3CSM - chains A and B; structure by X-ray diffraction, 3.00 A resolution.

Chain A (and B):
Name: Chorismate mutase
Source organism: Saccharomyces cerevisiae
Notes: EC 5.4.99.5; chain B of this document is another copy of the same molecule, construct and numbering; everything in this record applies to it too
UniProtKB: P32178 (CHMU_YEAST); residue numbers follow UniProt; this construct covers 1-256
Sequence (256 residues; each row starts with the number of its first residue):
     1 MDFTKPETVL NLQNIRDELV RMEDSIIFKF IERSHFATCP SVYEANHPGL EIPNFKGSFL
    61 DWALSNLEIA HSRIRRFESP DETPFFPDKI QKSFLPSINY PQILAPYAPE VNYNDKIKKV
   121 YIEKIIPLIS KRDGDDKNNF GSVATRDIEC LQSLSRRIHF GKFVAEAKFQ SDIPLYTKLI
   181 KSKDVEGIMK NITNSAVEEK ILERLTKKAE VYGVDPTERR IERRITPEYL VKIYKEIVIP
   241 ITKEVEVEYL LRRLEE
Disordered / not traced: 218-221
Construct notes: conflict Glu-218 (Asn in P32178), Arg-219 (Glu in P32178), Arg-220 (Ser in P32178), Ile-221 (Gly in P32178)
Ligand contacts:
  - tryptophan (TRP): His-71, Ile-74, Arg-75, Arg-76, Ser-79, Glu-82, Ile-98, Tyr-100
  - TSA (8-hydroxy-2-oxa-bicyclo[3.3.1]non-6-ene-3,5-dicarboxylic acid): Leu-12, Arg-16, Arg-157, Val-164, Lys-168, Ile-192, Thr-193, Asn-194, Val-197, Glu-198, Ile-201, Ile-239, Thr-242, Lys-243, Glu-246
Swiss-Prot annotation at these positions:
  - binding site (L-tyrosine): Arg-75, Arg-76, Asn-139, Gly-141, Ser-142, Thr-145
  - binding site (L-tryptophan): Asn-138, Asn-139, Gly-141, Ser-142
  - mutagenesis: Arg-75 (R75A: Severely decreases tyrosine and tryptophan binding, resulting in loss of enzyme activity regulation by effectors), Arg-76 (R76A: Severely decreases tyrosine and tryptophan binding, resulting in loss of enzyme activity regulation by effectors), Gly-141 (G141S: Abolishes tyrosine and tryptophan binding, resulting in loss of enzyme activity regulation by effectors), Ser-142 (S142A: Decreases tyrosine and tryptophan binding, resulting in attenuated enzyme activity regulation by effectors), Thr-145 (T145V: Decreases tyrosine binding, resulting in loss of enzyme inhibition by tyrosine. Enhances activation by phenylalanine), Thr-226 (T226D: Constitutively inactive. Unresponsive to tryptophan activation; T226I: Constitutively active. Unresponsive to tryptophan activation and tyrosine feedback inhibition)

Interface between chain A and chain B:
Residue-residue contacts (15; chain A residue first):
  Pro-127(A) / Lys-124(B)
  Glu-222(A) / Glu-228(B)
  Arg-223(A) / Tyr-229(B)  hydrogen bond
  Thr-226(A) / Leu-128(B)
  Thr-226(A) / Lys-232(B)  hydrogen bond
  Pro-227(A) / Tyr-229(B)
  Glu-228(A) / Pro-127(B)
  Glu-228(A) / Leu-128(B)
  Glu-228(A) / Tyr-229(B)  hydrogen bond
  Tyr-229(A) / Lys-124(B)  hydrogen bond (side chain-backbone)
  Tyr-229(A) / Pro-127(B)  hydrophobic
  Tyr-229(A) / Leu-128(B)
  Lys-232(A) / Glu-123(B)
  Lys-232(A) / Pro-127(B)
  Lys-235(A) / Asp-133(B)  salt bridge
Interface residues without a listed pair, chain A (13 interface residues in all): Leu-128, Lys-131, Asp-133, Lys-137
Interface residues without a listed pair, chain B (12 interface residues in all): Lys-116, Ile-125, Glu-186, Glu-236

Overview:
The interface between chain A and chain B involves 13 residues on one side and 12 on the other; the contacts
include 4 hydrogen bonds and 1 salt bridge. Among the polar pairs are Lys-235(A)/Asp-133(B),
Arg-223(A)/Tyr-229(B) and Thr-226(A)/Lys-232(B).
Both chains are Chorismate mutase (Saccharomyces cerevisiae). Entry 3CSM (Structure of yeast chorismate mutase
with bound trp and an endooxabicyclic inhibitor) was determined by X-ray diffraction together with 4CSM and
5CSM from the same study.
